PDB entry 6B0U | X-ray diffraction, 2.80 A resolution | chains B and C of the 5 polymer chains in the assembly

Chain B (and C):
Protein: N-acetyltransferase Eis
Source organism: Mycobacterium tuberculosis (strain ATCC 25618 / H37Rv)
Notes: EC 2.3.1.-; chain C of this document is another copy of the same molecule, construct and numbering; everything in this record applies to it too
Reference sequence: P9WFK7 (EIS_MYCTU); numbering as in UniProt (aligned over 1-402)
Amino-acid sequence (428 residues; each row starts with the number of its first residue; numbers below 1 keep their minus sign (Met-25 is residue -25)):
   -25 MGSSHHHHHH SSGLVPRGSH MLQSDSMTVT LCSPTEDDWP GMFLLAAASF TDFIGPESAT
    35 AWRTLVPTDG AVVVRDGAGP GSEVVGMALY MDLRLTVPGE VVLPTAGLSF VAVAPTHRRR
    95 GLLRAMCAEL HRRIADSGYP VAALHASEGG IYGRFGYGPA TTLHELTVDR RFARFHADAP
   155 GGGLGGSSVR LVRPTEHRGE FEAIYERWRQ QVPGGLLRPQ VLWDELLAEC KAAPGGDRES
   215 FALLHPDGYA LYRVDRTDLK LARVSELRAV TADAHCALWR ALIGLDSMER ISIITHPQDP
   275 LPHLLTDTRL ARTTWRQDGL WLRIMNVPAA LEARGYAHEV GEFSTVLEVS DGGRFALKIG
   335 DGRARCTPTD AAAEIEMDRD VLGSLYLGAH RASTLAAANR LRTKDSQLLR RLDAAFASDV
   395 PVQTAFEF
Unresolved in the structure: -25 to 2, 52-55, 157-158 (chain C: -25 to 3, 52-55, 157-159, 207-208)
Differences from the reference sequence: initiating methionine (-25); expression tag (-24 to 0)
Ligand contacts: coenzyme A (COA): Val87, His91, Arg92, Arg93, Arg94, Gly95, Leu96, Leu97, Arg98, Arg128, Phe129

How chain B and chain C interact:
Residue-residue contacts (75; chain B residue first):
  Ala120(B) with Arg283(C)
  Ser121(B) with Arg283(C), hydrogen bond (backbone-side chain)
  Gly123(B) with Thr280(C); Asp281(C); Thr282(C); Arg283(C)
  Gly124(B) with Thr280(C); Asp281(C), hydrogen bond (backbone-side chain)
  His138(B) with Arg290(C)
  His150(B) with Arg374(C), hydrogen bond
  Asp152(B) with Asp352(C); Asn373(C); Arg374(C), salt bridge; Arg376(C), salt bridge
  Ala246(B) with Ala371(C)
  Gln272(B) with Arg365(C); Thr368(C), hydrogen bond
  Pro274(B) with Thr368(C); Ala372(C)
  His277(B) with His364(C); Thr368(C); Leu369(C); Ala372(C); Arg374(C)
  Leu278(B) with Ala372(C), hydrophobic
  Asp281(B) with Gly123(C); Gly124(C), hydrogen bond (side chain-backbone)
  Thr282(B) with Pro133(C); Asp292(C)
  Arg283(B) with Ala120(C), hydrogen bond (side chain-backbone); Ser121(C), hydrogen bond (side chain-backbone); Glu122(C); Gly123(C); Gln291(C); Asp292(C), salt bridge
  Thr287(B) with Arg290(C)
  Thr288(B) with Thr288(C)
  Arg290(B) with His138(C); Thr287(C)
  Gln291(B) with Arg283(C)
  Asp292(B) with Thr282(C); Arg283(C), salt bridge
  Glu313(B) with Glu313(C); Val314(C); Gly315(C); Arg384(C); Ala388(C)
  Val314(B) with Glu313(C)
  Gly315(B) with Glu313(C)
  Asp352(B) with Asp152(C)
  His364(B) with His277(C)
  Arg365(B) with Gln272(C); Ser392(C); Asp393(C), hydrogen bond (side chain-backbone)
  Thr368(B) with Gln272(C), hydrogen bond; Pro274(C); His277(C)
  Leu369(B) with His277(C)
  Ala371(B) with Ala246(C)
  Ala372(B) with Asp152(C); Pro154(C); Pro274(C); His277(C); Leu278(C), hydrophobic
  Asn373(B) with Asp152(C); Pro154(C)
  Arg374(B) with His150(C), hydrogen bond; Asp152(C), salt bridge; His277(C)
  Arg376(B) with Asp152(C), salt bridge
  Arg384(B) with Glu313(C), salt bridge; Asp393(C)
  Ser392(B) with Arg365(C), hydrogen bond (backbone-side chain)
  Asp393(B) with Arg365(C), hydrogen bond (backbone-side chain); Arg384(C)
Interface residues without a listed pair, chain B (45 interface residues in all): Glu122, Pro133, Ala153, Pro154, Thr280, Trp295, Arg385, Ala388, Pro395
Interface residues without a listed pair, chain C (45 interface residues in all): Ala153, Asp273, Trp295, Arg385

Overview:
Chain B and chain C each contribute 45 residues to their interface; the contacts include 12 hydrogen bonds and
7 salt bridges. Polar contacts include Asp152(B)-Arg374(C), Asp152(B)-Arg376(C) and Arg283(B)-Asp292(C). Chain
B binds coenzyme A.
Both chains are N-acetyltransferase Eis (Mycobacterium tuberculosis (strain ATCC 25618 / H37Rv)). Entry 6B0U
(Crystal structure of acetyltransferase Eis from Mycobacterium tuberculosis in complex with a Lys-containing
peptide) was determined by X-ray diffraction.
